7WN3 - chains A and C of the 8 polymer chains in the assembly; structure by electron microscopy, 3.29 A resolution.

# Chain A
Molecule: von Willebrand antigen 2
Organism: Homo sapiens
Notes: fragment: D1D2 domain
UniProtKB: P04275 (VWF_HUMAN); residue numbers follow UniProt; this construct covers 23-763
Sequence (741 residues; numbered 23 to 763; the number before each row is that of its first residue):
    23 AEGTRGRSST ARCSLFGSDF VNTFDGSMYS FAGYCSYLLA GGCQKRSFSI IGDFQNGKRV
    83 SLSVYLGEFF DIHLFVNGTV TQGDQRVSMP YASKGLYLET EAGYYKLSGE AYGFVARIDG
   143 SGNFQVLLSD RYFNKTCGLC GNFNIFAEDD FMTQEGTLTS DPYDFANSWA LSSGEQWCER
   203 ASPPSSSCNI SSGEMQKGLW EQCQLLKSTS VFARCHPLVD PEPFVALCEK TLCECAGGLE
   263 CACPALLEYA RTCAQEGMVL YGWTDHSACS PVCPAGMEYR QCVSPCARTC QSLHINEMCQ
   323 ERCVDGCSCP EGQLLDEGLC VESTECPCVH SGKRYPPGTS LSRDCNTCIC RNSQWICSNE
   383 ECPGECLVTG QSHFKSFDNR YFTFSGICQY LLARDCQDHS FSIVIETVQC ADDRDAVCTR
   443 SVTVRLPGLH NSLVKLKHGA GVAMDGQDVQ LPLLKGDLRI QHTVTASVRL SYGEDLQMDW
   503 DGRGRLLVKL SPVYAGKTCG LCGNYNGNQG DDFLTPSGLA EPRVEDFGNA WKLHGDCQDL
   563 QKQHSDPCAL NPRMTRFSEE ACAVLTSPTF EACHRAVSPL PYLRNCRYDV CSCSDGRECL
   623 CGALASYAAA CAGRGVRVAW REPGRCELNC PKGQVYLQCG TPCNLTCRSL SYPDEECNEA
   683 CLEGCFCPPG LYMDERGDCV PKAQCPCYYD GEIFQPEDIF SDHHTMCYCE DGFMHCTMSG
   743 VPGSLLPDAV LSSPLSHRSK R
Disordered / not traced: 23-29, 741-763
Disulfides: Cys35-Cys162, Cys57-Cys200, Cys65-Cys159, Cys210-Cys255, Cys225-Cys250, Cys237-Cys275, Cys257-Cys263, Cys265-Cys291, Cys295-Cys329, Cys304-Cys325, Cys308-Cys321, Cys312-Cys348, Cys331-Cys342, Cys350-Cys372, Cys367-Cys384, Cys370-Cys379, Cys388-Cys524, Cys410-Cys559, Cys418-Cys521, Cys432-Cys440, Cys570-Cys613, Cys584-Cys608, Cys595-Cys633, Cys615-Cys621, Cys623-Cys648, Cys652-Cys687, Cys661-Cys683, Cys665-Cys679, Cys669-Cys707, Cys689-Cys701, Cys709-Cys731, Cys729-Cys738
Glycans and other covalent adducts: N-acetylglucosamine (NAG) linked to Asn99, Asn156
Bound ions: Ca2+ site 1: Asp47, Asn164, Asn166, Phe168, Asp172; Ca2+ site 2: Asp400, Asn528, Asn530, Asp533, Asp534
UniProt features mapped onto this chain:
  - glycosylation (N-linked (GlcNAc...) asparagine): Asn99, Asn156, Asn211, Asn666
  - natural variant: Arg273 (R273W: In VWD1 and VWD3), Trp377 (W377C: In VWD3), Asn528 (N528S: In VWD2), Gly550 (G550R: In VWD2)

# Chain C
Molecule: von Willebrand factor
Organism: Homo sapiens
Notes: fragment: D'D3 domain
UniProtKB: P04275 (VWF_HUMAN); residues 764-1241 here = UniProt positions 764-1241
Sequence (490 residues; each row starts with the number of its first residue):
   764 SLSCRPPMVK LVCPADNLRA EGLECTKTCQ NYDLECMSMG CVSGCLCPPG MVRHENRCVA
   824 LERCPCFHQG KEYAPGETVK IGCNTCVCQD RKWNCTDHVC DATCSTIGMA HYLTFDGLKY
   884 LFPGECQYVL VQDYCGSNPG TFRILVGNKG CSHPSVKCKK RVTILVEGGE IELFDGEVNV
   944 KRPMKDETHF EVVESGRYII LLLGKALSVV WDRHLSISVV LKQTYQEKVC GLCGNFDGIQ
  1004 NNDLTSSNLQ VEEDPVDFGN SWKVSSQCAD TRKVPLDSSP ATCHNNIMKQ TMVDSSCRIL
  1064 TSDVFQDCNK LVDPEPYLDV CIYDTCSCES IGDCACFCDT IAAYAHVCAQ HGKVVTWRTA
  1124 TLCPQSCEER NLMENGYECM WRYNSCAPAC QVTCQHPEPL ACPVQCVEGC HAHCPPGKIL
  1184 DELLQTCVDP EDCPVCEVAG RRFASGKKVT LNPSDPEHCQ ICHCDVVNLT CEACQEPGGL
  1244 VVPPHHHHHH
Disordered / not traced: 1242-1253
Construct notes: engineered mutation Met1136 (Arg in P04275), Met1143 (Glu in P04275); expression tag (1242-1253)
Disulfides: Cys767-Cys808, Cys776-Cys804, Cys788-Cys799, Cys792-Cys827, Cys810-Cys821, Cys829-Cys851, Cys846-Cys863, Cys849-Cys858, Cys867-Cys996, Cys889-Cys1031, Cys898-Cys993, Cys914-Cys921, Cys1046-Cys1089, Cys1060-Cys1084, Cys1071-Cys1111, Cys1091-Cys1099, Cys1101-Cys1126, Cys1130-Cys1173, Cys1149-Cys1169, Cys1153-Cys1165, Cys1157-Cys1196, Cys1177-Cys1190, Cys1199-Cys1227, Cys1222-Cys1237, Cys1225-Cys1234
Glycans and other covalent adducts: N-acetylglucosamine (NAG) linked to Asn857, Asn1147, Asn1231
Bound ions: Ca2+: Asp879, Asn998, Asp1000, Ile1002, Asn1005, Asp1006
UniProt features mapped onto this chain:
  - region: Ser764 to Glu787 (Amino-terminal), Arg826 to Asp853 (CX)
  - glycosylation (N-linked (GlcNAc...) asparagine): Asn857, Asn1147, Asn1231
  - natural variant: Cys788 (C788Y: In VWD2), Thr791 (T791M: In VWD2), Arg816 (R816W: In VWD2), Arg854 (R854Q: In VWD2), Cys1060 (C1060R: In VWD2), Cys1149 (C1149R: In VWD1)
  - mutagenesis: Cys1149 (C1149R: Reduced secretion and increased intracellular retention. Similar phenotype; when associated with S-1169), Cys1169 (C1169S: Reduced secretion and increased intracellular retention. Similar phenotype; when associated with R-1149)

# How chain A and chain C interact
Contacting residue pairs - 97 pairs, chain A then chain C:
  Pro112(A) - Gln1030(C)
  Pro112(A) - Cys1031(C)
  Pro112(A) - Ala1032(C)
  Tyr113(A) - Ala1032(C)
  Ala114(A) - Glu888(C)
  Ser115(A) - Glu888(C)  hydrogen bond (backbone-side chain)
  Lys116(A) - Gly913(C)
  Lys116(A) - Lys920(C)
  Gly117(A) - Gly913(C)
  Tyr119(A) - Glu888(C)  hydrogen bond (side chain-backbone)
  Tyr119(A) - Cys889(C)  hydrophobic
  Tyr119(A) - Asn911(C)  hydrogen bond (side chain-backbone)
  Tyr119(A) - Lys912(C)
  Glu121(A) - Gln1030(C)  hydrogen bond
  Glu121(A) - Cys1031(C)
  Thr122(A) - Gln1030(C)  hydrogen bond (backbone-side chain)
  Glu123(A) - Gln1030(C)  hydrogen bond
  Ala133(A) - Lys912(C)
  Thr311(A) - Ser1029(C)
  Gln313(A) - Ser1029(C)  hydrogen bond (backbone-side chain)
  Leu315(A) - Val892(C)  hydrophobic
  Leu315(A) - Gln895(C)
  His316(A) - Tyr897(C)
  His316(A) - Arg906(C)  hydrogen bond (backbone-side chain)
  Ile317(A) - Arg906(C)
  Ile317(A) - Leu908(C)  hydrophobic
  Asn318(A) - Arg906(C)
  Glu319(A) - Leu928(C)
  Glu319(A) - Arg945(C)  salt bridge
  Met320(A) - Gln890(C)
  Val351(A) - Asn1011(C)  hydrogen bond (backbone-side chain)
  Val351(A) - Gln1013(C)  hydrogen bond (backbone-side chain)
  His352(A) - Gln1013(C)  hydrogen bond
  His352(A) - Val1014(C)
  His352(A) - Glu1015(C)
  Ser353(A) - Glu1015(C)  hydrogen bond (backbone-side chain)
  Ser353(A) - Glu1016(C)
  Ser353(A) - Asp1020(C)
  Gly354(A) - Asp1020(C)
  Arg365(A) - Val1014(C)
  Ser375(A) - Asn1011(C)
  Gln376(A) - Asn1011(C)
  Trp377(A) - Asn1011(C)  hydrogen bond (backbone-backbone)
  Trp377(A) - Leu1012(C)
  Trp377(A) - Gln1013(C)  hydrogen bond
  Cys379(A) - Leu1012(C)
  Leu413(A) - Leu797(C)  hydrophobic
  Arg416(A) - Asp796(C)  hydrogen bond (side chain-backbone)
  Ser424(A) - Glu798(C)
  Val426(A) - Glu798(C)
  Val426(A) - Met800(C)  hydrophobic
  Thr445(A) - Met800(C)
  Arg447(A) - Arg782(C)
  Arg447(A) - Glu798(C)  salt bridge
  Asn453(A) - Arg782(C)
  Asn530(A) - Gly1001(C)
  Asn530(A) - Ile1002(C)
  Gln531(A) - Gln1003(C)
  Gln531(A) - Asn1004(C)
  Gly532(A) - Gln1003(C)
  Pro538(A) - Lys855(C)
  Ser539(A) - Phe830(C)
  Ser539(A) - Arg854(C)
  Ser539(A) - Lys855(C)
  Ser539(A) - Trp856(C)  hydrogen bond (backbone-backbone)
  Gly540(A) - Trp856(C)
  Gly540(A) - Cys858(C)
  Leu541(A) - Val842(C)  hydrophobic
  Leu541(A) - Cys849(C)  hydrophobic
  Leu541(A) - Trp856(C)  hydrophobic
  Leu541(A) - Cys858(C)  hydrophobic
  Ala542(A) - Ile844(C)
  Glu543(A) - Phe830(C)
  Glu543(A) - His831(C)
  Pro544(A) - His831(C)
  Pro544(A) - Lys1073(C)
  Pro544(A) - Leu1074(C)
  Arg545(A) - Gln832(C)  hydrogen bond (side chain-backbone)
  Arg545(A) - Gly833(C)
  Arg545(A) - Lys1073(C)
  Asp548(A) - Gln832(C)  hydrogen bond (side chain-backbone)
  Asp548(A) - Gly833(C)  hydrogen bond (side chain-backbone)
  Asn551(A) - Gln793(C)  hydrogen bond (backbone-side chain)
  Ala552(A) - Gln793(C)
  Trp553(A) - Leu797(C)  hydrophobic
  Lys554(A) - Gln793(C)
  Lys554(A) - Asn794(C)
  Lys554(A) - Leu797(C)
  Leu555(A) - Asn794(C)  hydrogen bond (backbone-side chain)
  Leu555(A) - Leu797(C)  hydrophobic
  Leu555(A) - Glu798(C)
  His556(A) - Glu787(C)  hydrogen bond (side chain-backbone)
  Gly557(A) - Thr791(C)
  Thr588(A) - Leu1039(C)  hydrogen bond (side chain-backbone)
  His596(A) - Glu1016(C)
  Arg597(A) - Glu1016(C)
  Ala598(A) - Glu1016(C)
Other interface residues (no listed pair), chain A (66 interface residues in all): Glu132, Leu363, Asn401, Gln411, Leu455, Gly529, Val599, Pro601
Other interface residues (no listed pair), chain C (66 interface residues in all): Glu784, Thr789, Cys799, Met802, Arg924, Gly931, Gly932, Glu933, Ser1010, Asp1017, Trp1025, Val1027, Ser1028, Pro1038

# Summary
Chain A and chain C each contribute 66 residues to their interface; the contacts include 23 hydrogen bonds and
2 salt bridges. Polar pairs include Glu319(A)-Arg945(C), Arg447(A)-Glu798(C) and Ser115(A)-Glu888(C).
Covalently linked N-acetylglucosamine: at Asn99(A) and Asn156(A). N-acetylglucosamine is covalently linked to
Asn857(C), Asn1147(C) and Asn1231(C).
Here chain A is von Willebrand antigen 2 and chain C is von Willebrand factor, both from Homo sapiens. Entry
7WN3 (Cryo-EM structure of VWF D'D3 dimer (2M mutant) complexed with D1D2 at 3.29 angstron resolution (2 ...)
was determined by electron microscopy (same publication as 7WN4 and 7WN6).
